PDB entry 7QV9 | electron microscopy, 3.50 A resolution | chains T and M of the 14 polymer chains in the assembly

# Chain T
Molecule: Template promoter DNA
Sequence (63 nucleotides; row label = number of the first residue in the row; numbers below 1 keep their minus sign (DA-27 is residue -27)):
   -27 ACATGAATGCGCAACAGCATGCGCGCCCAGGGCTGATCGTGCAAAAGTCG
    23 TGCCAGCCGTCTC
Not modelled in the structure: -27 to -2, 35

# Chain M
Protein: RNA polymerase sigma-54 factor
Organism: Klebsiella pneumoniae
UniProt: A0A0N9UTC1 (A0A0N9UTC1_KLEPN); numbering as in UniProt (aligned over 1-477)
Amino-acid sequence (477 residues; numbered 1 to 477; the number before each row is that of its first residue):
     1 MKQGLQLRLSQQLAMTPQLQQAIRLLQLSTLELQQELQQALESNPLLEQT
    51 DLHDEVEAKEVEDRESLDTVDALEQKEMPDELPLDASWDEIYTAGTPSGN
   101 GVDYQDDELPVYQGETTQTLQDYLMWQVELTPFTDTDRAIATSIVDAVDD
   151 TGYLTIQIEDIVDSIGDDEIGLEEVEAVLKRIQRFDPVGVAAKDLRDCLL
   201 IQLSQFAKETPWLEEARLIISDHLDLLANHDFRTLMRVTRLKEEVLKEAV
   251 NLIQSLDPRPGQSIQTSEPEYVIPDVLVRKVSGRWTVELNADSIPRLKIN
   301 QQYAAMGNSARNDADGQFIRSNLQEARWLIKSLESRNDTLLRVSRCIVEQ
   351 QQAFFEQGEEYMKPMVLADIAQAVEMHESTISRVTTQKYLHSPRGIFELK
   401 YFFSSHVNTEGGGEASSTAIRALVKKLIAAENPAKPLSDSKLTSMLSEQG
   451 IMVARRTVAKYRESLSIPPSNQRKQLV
Not modelled in the structure: 49-108
What the authors report for this chain:
  - contacts within the chain: Thr30-Arg336, Arg336-Asn337
  - mutagenesis - P17A: abolished binding to activators (citing earlier work)
  - conformationally variable residues (order/disorder transition): Met1 to Ala14
  - binding site for Template promoter DNA (chain T): Gln18, Leu19, Ala22, Ile23, Lys331, Ser335
  - binding site for Non-template promoter DNA: Met15, Gln20

# How chain T and chain M interact
Contacting residue pairs (36; chain T residue first):
  DA8(T) with Gln324(M), phosphate contact
  DG11(T) with Thr16(M), hydrogen bond to the base; Gln18(M), hydrogen bond to the base; Leu19(M), base contact; Trp328(M), base contact; Lys331(M), hydrogen bond to the base
  DT12(T) with Ala22(M), base contact; Ile23(M), base contact; Ser332(M), base contact; Ser335(M), hydrogen bond to the base
  DG13(T) with Met376(M), phosphate contact; His377(M), hydrogen bond to the phosphate; Ser379(M), base contact; Thr380(M), base contact; Arg383(M), base contact
  DC14(T) with Gln11(M), hydrogen bond to the phosphate; Gln12(M), sugar contact; His377(M), salt bridge to the phosphate; Ser379(M), base contact
  DA15(T) with Gln11(M), hydrogen bond to the phosphate; His377(M), base contact; Ser379(M), base contact
  DC21(T) with Ser405(M), hydrogen bond to the phosphate
  DG22(T) with Ser405(M), hydrogen bond to the phosphate; Val407(M), phosphate contact; Ser417(M), phosphate contact; Thr457(M), sugar contact; Lys460(M), salt bridge to the phosphate; Tyr461(M), hydrogen bond to the phosphate
  DT23(T) with Val407(M), phosphate contact; Asn408(M), phosphate contact; Val453(M), phosphate contact; Thr457(M), hydrogen bond to the phosphate
  DG24(T) with Ala454(M), phosphate contact
  DG31(T) with Arg233(M), salt bridge to the phosphate
  DT32(T) with Arg233(M), salt bridge to the phosphate
Other interface residues (no listed pair), chain T (14 interface residues in all): DT9, DC25
Other interface residues (no listed pair), chain M (34 interface residues in all): Leu13, Met15, Arg320, Glu375, His406, Met452, Arg456

# In short
Chain T and chain M form an interface of 14 and 34 residues respectively; the contacts include 11 hydrogen
bonds and 4 salt bridges. Among the polar pairs are DG11(T)-Thr16(M), DG11(T)-Gln18(M) and DG11(T)-Lys331(M).
From the paper: a binding site for Template promoter DNA (chain T) at Gln18(M), Leu19(M) and Ala22(M) among
others; P17A of chain M abolishes binding to activators.
Chain T is Template promoter DNA and chain M is RNA polymerase sigma-54 factor (Klebsiella pneumoniae); the
structure, CryoEM structure of bacterial transcription intermediate complex mediated by activator PspF, was
determined by electron microscopy (same publication as 7QWP and 7QXI).
